PDB entry 4QR0 | X-ray diffraction, 2.40 A resolution | chains A and B

Chain A (and B):
Name: CRISPR-associated endoribonuclease Cas2
From: Streptococcus pyogenes serotype M1
Notes: EC 3.1.-.-; chain B of this document is another copy of the same molecule, construct and numbering; everything in this record applies to it too
UniProt: Q99YS8 (Q99YS8_STRP1); residue numbers follow UniProt; this construct covers 1-97
Amino-acid sequence (97 residues; each row starts with the number of its first residue):
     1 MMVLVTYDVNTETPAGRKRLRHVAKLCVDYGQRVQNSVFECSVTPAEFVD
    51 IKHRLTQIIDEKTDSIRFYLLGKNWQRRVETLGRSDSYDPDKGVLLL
Unresolved in the structure: 84-97 (chain B: 83-97)

Interface between chain A and chain B:
Residue-residue contacts - 67 pairs, chain A then chain B:
  Leu4(A) with Leu4(B), hydrophobic; Tyr69(B)
  Thr6(A) with Gln35(B), hydrogen bond
  Asp8(A) with Gln35(B); Asn36(B), hydrogen bond (side chain-backbone)
  Thr11(A) with Thr11(B); Glu12(B), hydrogen bond
  Glu12(A) with Thr11(B); Glu12(B); Arg17(B), salt bridge
  Arg17(A) with Glu12(B), salt bridge
  Val34(A) with Arg67(B); Tyr69(B)
  Gln35(A) with Thr6(B), hydrogen bond; Asp8(B); Ser65(B), hydrogen bond (side chain-backbone); Ile66(B); Arg67(B)
  Asn36(A) with Asp8(B), hydrogen bond (backbone-side chain)
  Glu40(A) with Arg67(B), salt bridge; Tyr69(B), hydrogen bond
  Phe48(A) with Glu80(B)
  Lys52(A) with Glu80(B), salt bridge; Leu82(B)
  Leu55(A) with Leu82(B), hydrophobic
  Thr56(A) with Leu82(B)
  Ser65(A) with Gln35(B), hydrogen bond
  Ile66(A) with Thr81(B); Leu82(B), hydrogen bond (backbone-backbone)
  Arg67(A) with Val34(B); Gln35(B); Glu40(B), salt bridge; Val79(B); Glu80(B); Thr81(B)
  Phe68(A) with Arg78(B); Val79(B); Glu80(B), hydrogen bond (backbone-backbone); Leu82(B), hydrophobic
  Tyr69(A) with Leu4(B); Val34(B); Glu40(B), hydrogen bond; Arg78(B); Val79(B), hydrophobic
  Leu70(A) with Arg78(B), hydrogen bond (backbone-backbone)
  Leu71(A) with Tyr69(B), hydrophobic; Leu71(B), hydrophobic
  Arg78(A) with Phe68(B); Tyr69(B); Leu70(B), hydrogen bond (backbone-backbone)
  Val79(A) with Arg67(B); Phe68(B); Tyr69(B), hydrophobic
  Glu80(A) with Phe48(B); Lys52(B), salt bridge; Ile66(B); Arg67(B); Phe68(B), hydrogen bond (backbone-backbone)
  Thr81(A) with Ile66(B)
  Leu82(A) with Leu55(B), hydrophobic; Thr56(B); Ser65(B); Ile66(B), hydrogen bond (backbone-backbone); Phe68(B), hydrophobic
  Gly83(A) with Glu61(B); Asp64(B); Ser65(B)
Also at the interface, not in a pair above, chain A (30 interface residues in all): Tyr7, Val38, Glu61
Also at the interface, not in a pair above, chain B (32 interface residues in all): Tyr7, Val38, Ile59, Trp75

Summary:
30 residues of chain A and 32 residues of chain B are in contact; the contacts include 15 hydrogen bonds and 6
salt bridges. Polar pairs include Glu12(A)-Arg17(B), Glu40(A)-Arg67(B) and Lys52(A)-Glu80(B).
Both chains are CRISPR-associated endoribonuclease Cas2 (Streptococcus pyogenes serotype M1). Entry 4QR0
(Crystal structure of Streptococcus pyogenes Cas2 at pH 5.6) was determined by X-ray diffraction (same
publication as 4QR1 and 4QR2).
